PDB entry 5C5Y | X-ray diffraction, 2.10 A resolution | chains A and B

[Chain A (and B)]
Name: Deoxyribose-phosphate aldolase
Source organism: Colwellia psychrerythraea (strain 34H / ATCC BAA-681)
Notes: EC 4.1.2.4; chain B of this document is another copy of the same molecule, construct and numbering; everything in this record applies to it too
UniProt: Q483R4 (Q483R4_COLP3); residues 1-257 here = UniProt positions 1-257
Amino-acid sequence (263 residues; row label = number of the first residue in the row):
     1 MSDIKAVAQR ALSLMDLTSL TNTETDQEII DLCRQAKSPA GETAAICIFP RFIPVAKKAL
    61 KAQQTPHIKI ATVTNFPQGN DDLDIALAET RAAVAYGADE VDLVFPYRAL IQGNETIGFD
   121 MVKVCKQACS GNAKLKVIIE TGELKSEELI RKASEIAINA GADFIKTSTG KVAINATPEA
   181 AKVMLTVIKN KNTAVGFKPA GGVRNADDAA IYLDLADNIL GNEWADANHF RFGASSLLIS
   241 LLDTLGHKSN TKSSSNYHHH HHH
Unresolved in the structure: 1, 249-263 (chain B: 1-2, 249-263)
Construct notes: expression tag (258-263)
What the authors report for this chain:
  - catalytic residues: Asp102 (by similarity / conservation)
  - mutagenesis - A95C: unchanged stability in response to reduced state
  - mutagenesis - A95C (86 +/- 8%): decreased catalytic activity

[How chain A and chain B interact]
Residue-residue contacts (19; chain A residue first):
  Pro50(A) with Tyr96(B)
  Arg51(A) with Arg51(B)
  Pro54(A) with Ile85(B), hydrophobic; Ala88(B), hydrophobic
  Lys58(A) with Asp82(B), salt bridge
  Asp82(A) with Lys58(B), salt bridge
  Ile85(A) with Pro54(B), hydrophobic; Lys58(B)
  Ala88(A) with Ala95(B); Tyr96(B)
  Arg91(A) with Ala95(B)
  Ala92(A) with Ala92(B); Ala95(B), hydrophobic; Tyr96(B), hydrophobic
  Ala95(A) with Ala88(B); Arg91(B); Ala92(B), hydrophobic
  Tyr96(A) with Ala92(B); Tyr96(B), hydrophobic
Also at the interface, not in a pair above, chain A (14 interface residues in all): Asn22, Val55, Glu89
Also at the interface, not in a pair above, chain B (14 interface residues in all): Asn22, Pro50, Val55, Glu89

[Overview]
Chain A and chain B each contribute 14 residues to their interface; the contacts include 2 salt bridges. Its
one salt-bridged contact is Lys58(A)-Asp82(B). From the paper: the catalytic residue Asp102(A); A95C of chain
A reduces catalytic activity.
Both chains are Deoxyribose-phosphate aldolase (Colwellia psychrerythraea (strain 34H / ATCC BAA-681)). Entry
5C5Y (Crystal structure of deoxyribose-phosphate aldolase from Colwellia psychrerythraea (hexagonal form)) was
determined by X-ray diffraction together with 5C2X from the same study.
